PDB entry 4C3Y | X-ray diffraction, 2.30 A resolution | chains C and D of the 4 polymer chains in the assembly

== Chain C (and D) ==
Name: 3-ketosteroid dehydrogenase
Source organism: Rhodococcus erythropolis
Notes: EC 1.3.99.4; chain D of this document is another copy of the same molecule, construct and numbering; everything in this record applies to it too
Reference sequence: Q9RA02 (Q9RA02_RHOER); residue numbers follow UniProt; this construct covers 1-510
Chain sequence (530 residues; each row starts with the number of its first residue; numbers below 1 keep their minus sign (Met-19 is residue -19)):
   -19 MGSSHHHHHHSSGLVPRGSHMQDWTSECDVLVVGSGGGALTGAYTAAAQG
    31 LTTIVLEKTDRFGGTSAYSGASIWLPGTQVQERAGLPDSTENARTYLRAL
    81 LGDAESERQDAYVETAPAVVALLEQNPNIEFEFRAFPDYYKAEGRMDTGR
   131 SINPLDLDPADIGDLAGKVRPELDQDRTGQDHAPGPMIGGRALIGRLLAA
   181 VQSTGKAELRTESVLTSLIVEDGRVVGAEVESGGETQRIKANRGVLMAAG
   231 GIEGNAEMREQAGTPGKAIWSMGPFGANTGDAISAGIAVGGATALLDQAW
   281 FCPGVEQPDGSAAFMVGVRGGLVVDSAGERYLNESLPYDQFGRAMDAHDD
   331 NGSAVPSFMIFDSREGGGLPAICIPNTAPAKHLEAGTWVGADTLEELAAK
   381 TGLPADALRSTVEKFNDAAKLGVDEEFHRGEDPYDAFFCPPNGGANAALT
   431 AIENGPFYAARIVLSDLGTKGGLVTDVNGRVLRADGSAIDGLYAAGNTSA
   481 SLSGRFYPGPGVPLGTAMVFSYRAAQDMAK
Disordered / not traced: -19 to 2, 421-423 (chain D: -19 to 2)
Differences from the reference sequence: expression tag (-19 to 0)
Bound ions: Na+: Asp154, Gln155, Gln160 (shared with Asp154(D), Gln155(D), Gln160(D) of chain D)
Small-molecule neighbours:
  - androsta-1,4-diene-3,17-dione (ANB): Gly50, Ser52, Phe116, Tyr119, Phe294, Val296, Tyr318, Ile352, Ile354, Leu447, Tyr487, Pro490, Gly491
  - FAD (flavin-adenine dinucleotide): Val13, Gly14, Ser15, Gly16, Leu36, Glu37, Lys38, Thr39, Gly43, Gly44, Thr45, Ser46, Tyr48, Ser49, Gly50, Ala51, Ser52, Leu153, Ser193, Val194, Leu195, Ala228, Ala229, Gly230, Met252, Ala257, Asn258, Asp261, Trp280, Phe294, Leu447, Gly476, Asn477, Tyr487, Gly491, Val492, Pro493, Leu494
From the paper describing this entry:
  - binding site for androsta-1,4-diene-3,17-dione: Phe116, Tyr119, Tyr318, Tyr487, Gly491
  - catalytic residues: Tyr318, Tyr487, Gly491
  - catalytic residues: Tyr119 (proposed by the authors, not directly observed)
  - mutagenesis - Y318F: abolished catalytic activity
  - mutagenesis - Y119F, Y487F: decreased catalytic activity

== Chain C / chain D interface ==
Residue-residue contacts - 27 pairs, chain C then chain D:
  Glu152(C) with Ala163(D); Pro164(D)
  Asp154(C) with Gln155(D), hydrogen bond; Gln160(D), hydrogen bond (backbone-side chain); Pro164(D)
  Gln155(C) with Asp154(D), hydrogen bond; Gln155(D)
  Thr158(C) with Gln160(D)
  Gly159(C) with Thr357(D); Ala358(D), hydrogen bond (backbone-backbone)
  Gln160(C) with Asp154(D), hydrogen bond (side chain-backbone); Thr158(D); Gln160(D); Asn356(D); Ala358(D)
  Asp161(C) with Asn356(D), hydrogen bond (backbone-backbone)
  His162(C) with Asn356(D), hydrogen bond (backbone-side chain)
  Ala163(C) with Glu152(D)
  Pro164(C) with Glu152(D); Asp154(D)
  Ile354(C) with Pro164(D), hydrophobic
  Asn356(C) with Gln160(D); Asp161(D), hydrogen bond (backbone-backbone); His162(D), hydrogen bond (side chain-backbone)
  Thr357(C) with Gly159(D)
  Ala358(C) with Gly159(D), hydrogen bond (backbone-backbone); Gln160(D)
Also at the interface, not in a pair above, chain C (19 interface residues in all): Gly165, Ile168, Pro355, Pro359, Lys361
Also at the interface, not in a pair above, chain D (19 interface residues in all): Gly165, Ile168, Ile354, Pro355, Pro359, Lys361

== Overview ==
The chain C/chain D interface involves 19 residues from each chain; the contacts include 10 hydrogen bonds.
Polar pairs include Asp154(C)-Gln155(D), Asp154(C)-Gln160(D) and His162(C)-Asn356(D). Chain C binds
flavin-adenine dinucleotide and androsta-1,4-diene-3,17-dione. The paper reports catalytic residues Tyr318(C),
Tyr487(C) and Gly491(C) among others; Y119F and Y487F of chain C reduce catalytic activity.
Both chains are 3-ketosteroid dehydrogenase (Rhodococcus erythropolis). Entry 4C3Y (Crystal structure of
3-ketosteroid delta1-dehydrogenase from Rhodococcus erythropolis SQ1 in complex with 1,4-androstadiene-3,17-
dione) was determined by X-ray diffraction, deposited together with 4C3X.
